PDB entry 3OVW | X-ray diffraction, 2.30 A resolution | chain A

[Chain A]
Protein: Endoglucanase I
From: Fusarium oxysporum
Notes: EC 3.2.1.4
UniProt: P46237 (GUNC_FUSOX); residues 2-411 here correspond to UniProt positions 20-429 (UniProt number = residue number + 18)
Sequence (411 residues; each row starts with the number of its first residue):
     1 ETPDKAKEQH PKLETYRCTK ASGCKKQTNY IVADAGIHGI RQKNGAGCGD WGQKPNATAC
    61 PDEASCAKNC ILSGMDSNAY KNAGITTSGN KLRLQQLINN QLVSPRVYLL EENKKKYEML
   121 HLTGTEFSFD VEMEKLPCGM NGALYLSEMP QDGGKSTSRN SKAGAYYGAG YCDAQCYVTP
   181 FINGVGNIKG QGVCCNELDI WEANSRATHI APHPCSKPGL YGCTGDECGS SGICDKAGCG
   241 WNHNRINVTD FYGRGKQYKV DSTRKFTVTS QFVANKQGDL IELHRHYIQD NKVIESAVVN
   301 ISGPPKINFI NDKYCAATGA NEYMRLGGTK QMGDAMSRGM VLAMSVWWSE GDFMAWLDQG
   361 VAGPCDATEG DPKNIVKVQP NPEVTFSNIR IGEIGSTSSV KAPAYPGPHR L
Not modelled in the structure: 401-411
Modified positions: E1 (pyroglutamic acid; PCA)
Disulfide bonds: C18-C24, C48-C70, C60-C66, C138-C365, C172-C195, C176-C194, C215-C234, C223-C228, C239-C315
Glycans and other covalent adducts: N-acetylglucosamine (NAG) linked to N56, N247
Swiss-Prot annotation at these positions:
  - active site: E197 (Nucleophile), E202 (Proton donor)
  - glycosylation (N-linked (GlcNAc...) asparagine): N56, N247, N300

[Summary]
N-acetylglucosamine is covalently linked to N56 and N247. Curated annotation (UniProt) lists active-site
residues E197 and E202.
Chain A is Endoglucanase I (Fusarium oxysporum); the structure, Endoglucanase I native structure, was
determined by X-ray diffraction (same publication as 2OVW and 4OVW).
